9IXZ - chains C and D of the 8 polymer chains in the assembly; structure by electron microscopy, 3.20 A resolution.

== Chain C (and D) ==
Molecule: Isoform 3 of Potassium voltage-gated channel subfamily KQT member 2
From: Homo sapiens
Notes: chain D of this document is another copy of the same molecule, construct and numbering; everything in this record applies to it too
UniProt: O43526 (KCNQ2_HUMAN), isoform O43526-3; the author numbering skips numbers that UniProt does not, so the offset changes along the chain: 64-367 = UniProt 64-367; 396-702 = UniProt 368-674
Sequence (611 residues; numbered 64 to 702; 28 numbers in that range are skipped by the numbering (no residue carries them; nothing is unmodelled there); the number before each row is that of its first residue):
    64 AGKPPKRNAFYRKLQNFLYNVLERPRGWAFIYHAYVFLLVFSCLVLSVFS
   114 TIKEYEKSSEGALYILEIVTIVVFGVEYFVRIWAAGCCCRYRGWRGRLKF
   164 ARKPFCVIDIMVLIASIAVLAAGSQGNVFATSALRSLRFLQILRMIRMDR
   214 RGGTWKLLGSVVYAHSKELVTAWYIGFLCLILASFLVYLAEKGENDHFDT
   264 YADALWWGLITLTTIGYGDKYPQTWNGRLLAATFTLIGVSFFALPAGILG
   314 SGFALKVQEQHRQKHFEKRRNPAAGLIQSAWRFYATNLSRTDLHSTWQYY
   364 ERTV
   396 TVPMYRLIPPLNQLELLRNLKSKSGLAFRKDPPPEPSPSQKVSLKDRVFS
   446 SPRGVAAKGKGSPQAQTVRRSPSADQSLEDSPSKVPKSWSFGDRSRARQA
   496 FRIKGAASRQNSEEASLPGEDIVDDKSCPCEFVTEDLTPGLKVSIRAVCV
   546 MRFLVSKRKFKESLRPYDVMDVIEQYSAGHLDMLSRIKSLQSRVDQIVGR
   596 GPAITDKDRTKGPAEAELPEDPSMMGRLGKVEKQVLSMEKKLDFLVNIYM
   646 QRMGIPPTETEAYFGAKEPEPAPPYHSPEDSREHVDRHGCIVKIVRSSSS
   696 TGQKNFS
Unresolved in the structure: 64-69, 396-534, 596-702
Residues lining bound ligands:
  - A1L3D (N-[7-[bis(fluoranyl)methoxy]-1-prop-2-ynyl-indazol-3-yl]-2-propyl-pentanamide), molecule 1: L221, A235, W236, Y237, G239, F240, F304, F305, P308, L312
  - A1L3D, molecule 2: L299, I300, S303, F304

== How chain C and chain D interact ==
Residue-residue contacts (77):
  A227(C) - V320(D)
  H228(C) - V320(D)
  K230(C) - G216(D)
  K230(C) - L220(D)
  E231(C) - F316(D)
  E231(C) - V320(D)
  T234(C) - T217(D)
  T234(C) - L220(D)
  Y237(C) - M208(D)
  Y237(C) - I209(D)
  Y237(C) - M211(D)  hydrophobic
  Y237(C) - T217(D)
  Y237(C) - W218(D)
  I238(C) - W218(D)  hydrophobic
  F240(C) - M208(D)  hydrophobic
  L241(C) - W218(D)  hydrophobic
  F248(C) - R201(D)
  T263(C) - I115(D)
  Y264(C) - R201(D)
  A265(C) - V111(D)  hydrophobic
  A265(C) - T114(D)
  A265(C) - I115(D)  hydrophobic
  L268(C) - V111(D)  hydrophobic
  W270(C) - Y280(D)  hydrogen bond
  T274(C) - I278(D)
  T274(C) - Y280(D)  hydrogen bond
  T277(C) - T276(D)
  T277(C) - T277(D)
  T277(C) - I278(D)
  I278(C) - I278(D)
  G279(C) - I278(D)
  G279(C) - G279(D)
  G279(C) - Y280(D)
  Y280(C) - Y280(D)
  G281(C) - Y280(D)
  K283(C) - Y280(D)
  Y284(C) - Y280(D)  hydrophobic
  Y284(C) - D282(D)
  P285(C) - W269(D)  hydrophobic
  R291(C) - W269(D)
  R291(C) - D282(D)  salt bridge
  R291(C) - K283(D)
  A295(C) - L272(D)  hydrophobic
  T298(C) - I278(D)
  L299(C) - L272(D)  hydrophobic
  L299(C) - F305(D)  hydrophobic
  S303(C) - A309(D)
  F304(C) - L221(D)  hydrophobic
  A306(C) - A309(D)  hydrophobic
  L307(C) - A309(D)
  L307(C) - L312(D)  hydrophobic
  L307(C) - G313(D)
  L307(C) - F316(D)  hydrophobic
  I311(C) - G313(D)
  I311(C) - F316(D)  hydrophobic
  S314(C) - S314(D)
  S314(C) - A317(D)
  G315(C) - A317(D)
  L318(C) - A317(D)
  L318(C) - L318(D)  hydrophobic
  L318(C) - Q321(D)
  V564(C) - R325(D)
  V564(C) - F329(D)  hydrophobic
  M565(C) - H328(D)
  M565(C) - F329(D)  hydrophobic
  Y571(C) - Q570(D)
  H575(C) - Q570(D)
  L579(C) - D577(D)
  I582(C) - R581(D)
  K583(C) - R581(D)
  L585(C) - L585(D)  hydrophobic
  Q586(C) - R581(D)  hydrogen bond
  Q586(C) - S584(D)
  Q586(C) - R588(D)
  V589(C) - R588(D)
  I592(C) - I592(D)  hydrophobic
  V593(C) - I592(D)  hydrophobic
Other interface residues (no listed pair), chain C (56 interface residues in all): I244, L252, A294, V302, G310, Y562, I568, D590
Other interface residues (no listed pair), chain D (53 interface residues in all): F104, L107, R198, F202, I205, D266, P308, K319, Q323, H324, D566, M578

== In short ==
The interface between chain C and chain D involves 56 residues on one side and 53 on the other, with 3
hydrogen bonds and 1 salt bridge. Polar contacts include R291(C)-D282(D), W270(C)-Y280(D) and T274(C)-Y280(D).
Bound to chain C: compound A1L3D.
Both chains are Isoform 3 of Potassium voltage-gated channel subfamily KQT member 2 (Homo sapiens). Entry 9IXZ
(human KCNQ2-CaM-Ebio3 Complex in the Presence of PIP2) was determined by electron microscopy together with
9IXY from the same study.
